PDB entry 4Y75 | X-ray diffraction, 2.80 A resolution | chains V and W of the 32 polymer chains in the assembly

# Chain V
Protein: Proteasome subunit beta type-2
Source organism: Saccharomyces cerevisiae (strain ATCC 204508 / S288c)
Notes: EC 3.4.25.1
UniProtKB: P25043 (PSB2_YEAST); residues 1-232 here correspond to UniProt positions 30-261 (UniProt number = residue number + 29)
Sequence (232 residues; each row starts with the number of its first residue):
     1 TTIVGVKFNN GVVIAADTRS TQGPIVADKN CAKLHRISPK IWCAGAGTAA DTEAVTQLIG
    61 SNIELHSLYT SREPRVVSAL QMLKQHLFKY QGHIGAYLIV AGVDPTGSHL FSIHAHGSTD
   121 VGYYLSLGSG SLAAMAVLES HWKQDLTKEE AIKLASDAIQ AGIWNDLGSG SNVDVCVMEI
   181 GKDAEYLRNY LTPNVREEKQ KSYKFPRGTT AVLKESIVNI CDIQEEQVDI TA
Unresolved in the structure: 223-232
UniProt features mapped onto this chain:
  - active site: T1 (Nucleophile)

# Chain W
Protein: Proteasome subunit beta type-3
Source organism: Saccharomyces cerevisiae (strain ATCC 204508 / S288c)
Notes: EC 3.4.25.1
UniProtKB: P25451 (PSB3_YEAST); residues 0-204 here correspond to UniProt positions 1-205 (UniProt number = residue number + 1)
Sequence (205 residues; numbered 0 to 204; the number before each row is that of its first residue; numbering starts at 0):
     0 MSDPSSINGG IVVAMTGKDC VAIACDLRLG SQSLGVSNKF EKIFHYGHVF LGITGLATDV
    60 TTLNEMFRYK TNLYKLKEER AIEPETFTQL VSSSLYERRF GPYFVGPVVA GINSKSGKPF
   120 IAGFDLIGCI DEAKDFIVSG TASDQLFGMC ESLYEPNLEP EDLFETISQA LLNAADRDAL
   180 SGWGAVVYII KKDEVVKRYL KMRQD
Unresolved in the structure: 0
UniProt features mapped onto this chain:
  - modified residue: S30 (Phosphoserine)
  - cross-link: K69 (Glycyl lysine isopeptide (Lys-Gly) (interchain with G-Cter in ubiquitin))

# Interface between chain V and chain W
Residue-residue contacts (56):
  Q22(V) - F146(W)
  I25(V) - D143(W)
  I25(V) - F146(W)  hydrophobic
  V26(V) - F146(W)
  A27(V) - F146(W)  hydrophobic
  D28(V) - D130(W)
  D28(V) - E131(W)
  K29(V) - E150(W)  salt bridge
  A49(V) - C128(W)  hydrophobic
  A50(V) - Y95(W)
  A50(V) - I126(W)  hydrophobic
  A50(V) - C128(W)
  D51(V) - Y95(W)  hydrogen bond
  D51(V) - R98(W)  salt bridge
  A54(V) - Y95(W)
  Y90(V) - F99(W)  hydrophobic
  H93(V) - R98(W)  hydrogen bond (backbone-side chain)
  H93(V) - F99(W)
  I94(V) - F99(W)  hydrophobic
  R196(V) - E150(W)  salt bridge
  K199(V) - E150(W)
  K199(V) - S151(W)
  K199(V) - Y153(W)  hydrogen bond (side chain-backbone)
  S202(V) - E154(W)  hydrogen bond
  Y203(V) - S151(W)
  Y203(V) - L152(W)  hydrophobic
  Y203(V) - E154(W)
  K204(V) - E154(W)
  K204(V) - D161(W)
  F205(V) - Q168(W)
  R207(V) - E160(W)
  R207(V) - D161(W)  salt bridge
  G208(V) - E164(W)  hydrogen bond (backbone-side chain)
  T209(V) - E164(W)
  T210(V) - E164(W)  hydrogen bond
  T210(V) - S167(W)
  T210(V) - Q168(W)  hydrogen bond
  T210(V) - L199(W)
  A211(V) - L199(W)
  A211(V) - K200(W)  hydrogen bond (backbone-backbone)
  V212(V) - F163(W)  hydrophobic
  V212(V) - Y198(W)
  L213(V) - Y198(W)  hydrogen bond (backbone-backbone)
  L213(V) - L199(W)
  L213(V) - K200(W)
  K214(V) - R197(W)
  K214(V) - Y198(W)  hydrogen bond (backbone-backbone)
  E215(V) - K196(W)
  E215(V) - R197(W)  salt bridge
  S216(V) - V195(W)
  S216(V) - K196(W)  hydrogen bond (backbone-backbone)
  I217(V) - V194(W)
  V218(V) - V194(W)  hydrogen bond (backbone-backbone)
  V218(V) - K196(W)
  I220(V) - V194(W)  hydrophobic
  D222(V) - K74(W)  salt bridge
Other interface residues (no listed pair), chain V (36 interface residues in all): T48, P206, N219
Other interface residues (no listed pair), chain W (38 interface residues in all): H44, G46, F49, D124, G127, E158, L171, Y187, D192, E193

# In short
The interface between chain V and chain W involves 36 residues on one side and 38 on the other; the contacts
include 12 hydrogen bonds and 6 salt bridges. Polar pairs include K29(V)-E150(W), D51(V)-R98(W) and
R196(V)-E150(W). UniProt lists active-site residue T1(V) on chain V.
Here chain V is Proteasome subunit beta type-2 and chain W is Proteasome subunit beta type-3, both from
Saccharomyces cerevisiae (strain ATCC 204508 / S288c). Entry 4Y75 (Yeast 20S proteasome in complex with
Ac-PAF-ep) was determined by X-ray diffraction together with 4Y69, 4Y6A, 4Y6V, 4Y6Z, 4Y70, 4Y74 and 34 further
entries from the same study.
